PDB entry 4F9U | X-ray diffraction, 1.80 A resolution | chain A

# Chain A
Protein: CG32412
Source organism: Drosophila melanogaster
Notes: EC 2.3.2.5, 3.4.-.-
UniProtKB: Q9VRQ9 (Q9VRQ9_DROME); residue numbers follow UniProt; this construct covers 29-340
Amino-acid sequence (312 residues; row label = number of the first residue in the row):
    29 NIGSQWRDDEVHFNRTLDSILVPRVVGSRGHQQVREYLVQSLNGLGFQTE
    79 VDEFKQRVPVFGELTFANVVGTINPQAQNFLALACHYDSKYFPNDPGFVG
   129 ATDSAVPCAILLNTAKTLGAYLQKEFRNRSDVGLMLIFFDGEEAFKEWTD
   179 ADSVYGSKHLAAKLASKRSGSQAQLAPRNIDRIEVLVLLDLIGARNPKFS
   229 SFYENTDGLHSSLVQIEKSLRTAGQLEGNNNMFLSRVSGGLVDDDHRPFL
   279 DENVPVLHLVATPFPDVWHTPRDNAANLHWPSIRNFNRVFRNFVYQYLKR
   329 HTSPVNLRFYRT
Unresolved in the structure: 29-32, 198-204, 338-340
Cystine bridges: C113-C136
Covalently attached groups: N-acetylglucosamine (NAG) linked to N42
Metal / ion sites: Zn2+: D131, E171, H297 (together with PBD)
Ligand contacts: PBD (1-(3,4-dimethoxyphenyl)-3-[3-(1H-imidazol-1-yl)propyl]thiourea): D131, E170, E171, W176, D218, L219, L269, V270, D271, D272, T290, F292, W296, H297
Curated features (UniProtKB/Swiss-Prot):
  - active site (Proton acceptor): E170, D218
  - binding site (alpha-D-mannopyranose): R85, E91, Q151, R155, L306
  - binding site (Zn(2+)): D131, E171, H297
  - glycosylation (N-linked (GlcNAc...) asparagine): N42, N156

# In short
Bound to chain A: compound PBD. Covalently linked N-acetylglucosamine: at N42. The Zn2+ site is built by D131,
E171 and H297. UniProt lists active-site residues E170 and D218, 5 alpha-D-mannopyranose-binding residues and
3 Zn2+-binding residues.
Chain A is CG32412 (Drosophila melanogaster); the structure, Structure of glycosylated glutaminyl cyclase from
Drosophila melanogaster, was determined by X-ray diffraction, deposited together with 4F9V, 4FAI and 4FBE.
